Entry 7AKK (X-ray diffraction, 3.40 A resolution); this record covers chains B and E of the 6 polymer chains in the assembly.

== Chain B ==
Name: Complement C3 beta chain
Source organism: Homo sapiens
Reference sequence: P01024 (CO3_HUMAN); residues 1-645 here correspond to UniProt positions 23-667 (UniProt number = residue number + 22)
Amino-acid sequence (645 residues; numbered 1 to 645; the number before each row is that of its first residue):
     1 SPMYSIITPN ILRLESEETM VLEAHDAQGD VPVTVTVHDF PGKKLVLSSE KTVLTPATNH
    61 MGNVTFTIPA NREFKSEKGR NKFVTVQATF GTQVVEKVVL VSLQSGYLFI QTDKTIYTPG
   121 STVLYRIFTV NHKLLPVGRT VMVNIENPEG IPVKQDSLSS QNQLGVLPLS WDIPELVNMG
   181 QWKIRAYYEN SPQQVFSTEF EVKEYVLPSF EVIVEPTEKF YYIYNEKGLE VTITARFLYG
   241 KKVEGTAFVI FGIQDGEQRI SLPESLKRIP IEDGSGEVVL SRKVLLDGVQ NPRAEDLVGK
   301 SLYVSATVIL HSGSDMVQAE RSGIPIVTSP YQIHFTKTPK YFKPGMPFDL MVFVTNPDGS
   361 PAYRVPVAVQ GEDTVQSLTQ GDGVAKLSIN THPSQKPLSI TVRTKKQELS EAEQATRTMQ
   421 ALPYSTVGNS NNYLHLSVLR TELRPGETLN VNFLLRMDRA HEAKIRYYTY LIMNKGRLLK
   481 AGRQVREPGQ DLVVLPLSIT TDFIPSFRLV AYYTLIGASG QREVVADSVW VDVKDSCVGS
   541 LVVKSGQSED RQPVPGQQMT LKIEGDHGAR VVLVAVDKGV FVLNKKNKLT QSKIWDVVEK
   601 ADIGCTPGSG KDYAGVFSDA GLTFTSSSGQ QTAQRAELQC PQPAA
Disulfide bonds: C605-C640
Covalent attachments: N-acetylglucosamine (NAG) linked to N63
UniProt features mapped onto this chain:
  - site: S519, G520 (Microbial infection: Cleavage)
  - modified residue (Phosphoserine): S16, S48, S275, S281
  - glycosylation: N63 (N-linked (GlcNAc...) asparagine)
What the authors report for this chain:
  - post-translational modification sites: N63

== Chain E ==
Name: Complement C3b alpha' chain
Source organism: Homo sapiens
Reference sequence: P01024 (CO3_HUMAN); aligned to UniProt positions 749-1646 over residues 646-1543 (the alignment contains insertions or deletions, so no single offset holds)
Amino-acid sequence (898 residues; numbered 646 to 1543; the number before each row is that of its first residue):
   646 SNLDEDIIAE ENIVSRSEFP ESWLWNVEDL KEPPKNGIST KLMNIFLKDS ITTWEILAVS
   706 MSDKKGICVA DPFEVTVMQD FFIDLRLPYS VVRNEQVEIR AVLYNYRQNQ ELKVRVELLH
   766 NPAFCSLATT KRRHQQTVTI PPKSSLSVPY VIVPLKTGLQ EVEVKAAVYH HFISDGVRKS
   826 LKVVPEGIRM NKTVAVRTLD PERLGREGVQ KEDIPPADLS DQVPDTESET RILLQGTPVA
   886 QMTEDAVDAE RLKHLIVTPS GCGEQNMIGM TPTVIAVHYL DETEQWEKFG LEKRQGALEL
   946 IKKGYTQQLA FRQPSSAFAA FVKRAPSTWL TAYVVKVFSL AVNLIAIDSQ VLCGAVKWLI
  1006 LEKQKPDGVF QEDAPVIHQE MIGGLRNNNE KDMALTAFVL ISLQEAKDIC EEQVNSLPGS
  1066 ITKAGDFLEA NYMNLQRSYT VAIAGYALAQ MGRLKGPLLN KFLTTAKDKN RWEDPGKQLY
  1126 NVEATSYALL ALLQLKDFDF VPPVVRWLNE QRYYGGGYGS TQATFMVFQA LAQYQKDAPD
  1186 HQELNLDVSL QLPSRSEETK ENEGFTVTAE GKGQGTLSVV TMYHAKAKDQ LTCNKFDLKV
  1246 TIKPAPETEK RPQDAKNTMI LEICTRYRGD QDATMSILDI SMMTGFAPDT DDLKQLANGV
  1306 DRYISKYELD KAFSDRNTLI IYLDKVSHSE DDCLAFKVHQ YFNVELIQPG AVKVYAYYNL
  1366 EESCTRFYHP EKEDGKLNKL CRDELCRCAE ENCFIQKSDD KVTLEERLDK ACEPGVDYVY
  1426 KTRLVKVQLS NDFDEYIMAI EQTIKSGSDE VQVGQQRTFI SPIKCREALK LEEKKHYLMW
  1486 GLSSDFWGEK PNLSYIIGKD TWVEHWPEED ECQDEENQKQ CQDLGAFTES MVVFGCPN
Unresolved in the structure: 646, 852-1236, 1253-1260
Disulfide bonds: C770-C1393, C1238-C1369, C1269-C1338, C1386-C1391, C1398-C1470, C1517-C1526
Covalent attachments: N-acetylglucosamine (NAG) linked to N836
UniProt features mapped onto this chain:
  - site (Cleavage): R851, E852, R1200, S1201
  - modified residue: S865 (Phosphoserine)
  - glycosylation: N836 (N-linked (GlcNAc...) asparagine)
  - cross-link: C907 to Q910 (Isoglutamyl cysteine thioester (Cys-Gln))

== Interface between chain B and chain E ==
Pairs across the interface (15; chain B residue first):
  F40(B) - E1418(E)
  F40(B) - P1419(E)
  P41(B) - E1418(E)
  S76(B) - P767(E)
  E77(B) - L1390(E)
  K78(B) - S1489(E)
  R80(B) - L1487(E)
  R80(B) - S1489(E)
  R80(B) - D1505(E)  salt bridge
  F83(B) - P1419(E)  hydrophobic
  Q155(B) - L804(E)
  E257(B) - R851(E)  salt bridge
  Q631(B) - N1543(E)
  Q634(B) - P1419(E)
  Q634(B) - N1543(E)
Interface residues without a listed pair, chain B (15 interface residues in all): G79, K97, T632, A633
Interface residues without a listed pair, chain E (14 interface residues in all): K801, G803, C1391, R1392

== Overview ==
15 residues of chain B and 14 residues of chain E are in contact; the contacts include 2 salt bridges. Polar
pairs include R80(B)-D1505(E) and E257(B)-R851(E). Covalently linked N-acetylglucosamine: at N63(B).
N-acetylglucosamine is covalently linked to N836(E). From the paper: a modification site at N63(B).
Chain B is Complement C3 beta chain and chain E is Complement C3b alpha' chain, both from Homo sapiens; the
structure, Structure of a complement factor-receptor complex, was determined by X-ray diffraction.
